Entry 6PBZ (X-ray diffraction, 2.48 A resolution); this record covers chains A and C of the 4 polymer chains in the assembly.

[Chain A (and C)]
Name: Guanosine-5'-triphosphate, 3'-diphosphate pyrophosphatase
Source organism: Escherichia coli (strain K12)
Notes: EC 3.6.1.40; chain C of this document is another copy of the same molecule, construct and numbering; everything in this record applies to it too
Reference sequence: P25552 (GPPA_ECOLI); residue numbers follow UniProt; this construct covers 1-494
Chain sequence (494 residues; numbered 1 to 494; the number before each row is that of its first residue):
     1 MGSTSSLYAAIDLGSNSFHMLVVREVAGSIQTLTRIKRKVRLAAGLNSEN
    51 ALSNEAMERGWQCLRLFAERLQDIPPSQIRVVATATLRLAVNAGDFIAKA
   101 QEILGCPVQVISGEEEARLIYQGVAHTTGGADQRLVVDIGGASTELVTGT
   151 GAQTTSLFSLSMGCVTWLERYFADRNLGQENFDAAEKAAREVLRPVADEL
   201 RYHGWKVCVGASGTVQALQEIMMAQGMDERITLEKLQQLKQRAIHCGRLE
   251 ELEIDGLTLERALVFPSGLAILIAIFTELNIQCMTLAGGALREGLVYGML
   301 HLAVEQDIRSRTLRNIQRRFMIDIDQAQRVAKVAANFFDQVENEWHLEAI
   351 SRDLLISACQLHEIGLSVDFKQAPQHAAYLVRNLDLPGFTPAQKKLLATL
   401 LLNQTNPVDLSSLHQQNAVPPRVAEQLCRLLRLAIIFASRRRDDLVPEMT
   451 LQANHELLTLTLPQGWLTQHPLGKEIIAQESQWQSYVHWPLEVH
Not modelled in the structure: 1-5, 302-305 (chain C: 1-5, 174-176, 249-257)

[Interface between chain A and chain C]
Contacting residue pairs - 24 pairs, chain A then chain C:
  Q225(A) - Y486(C)
  G226(A) - Y486(C)
  M227(A) - Y486(C)
  Q238(A) - Q482(C)  hydrogen bond
  L410(A) - H414(C)
  L410(A) - P421(C)  hydrophobic
  S411(A) - S411(C)  hydrogen bond (side chain-backbone)
  S411(A) - Q415(C)  hydrogen bond
  H414(A) - L410(C)
  H414(A) - H414(C)
  Q415(A) - S411(C)  hydrogen bond
  P420(A) - H488(C)
  P421(A) - L410(C)  hydrophobic
  P421(A) - V487(C)
  P421(A) - H488(C)
  R422(A) - R422(C)
  R422(A) - E425(C)  salt bridge
  E425(A) - R422(C)  salt bridge
  Q482(A) - Q238(C)
  Y486(A) - Q225(C)
  Y486(A) - G226(C)
  Y486(A) - M227(C)
  V487(A) - P421(C)
  H488(A) - P420(C)
Also at the interface, not in a pair above, chain A (17 interface residues in all): W489
Also at the interface, not in a pair above, chain C (17 interface residues in all): W489

[Summary]
The chain A/chain C interface involves 17 residues from each chain, with 4 hydrogen bonds and 2 salt bridges.
Among the polar pairs are R422(A)-E425(C), Q238(A)-Q482(C) and S411(A)-S411(C).
Chain A and chain C are both Guanosine-5'-triphosphate, 3'-diphosphate pyrophosphatase (Escherichia coli
(strain K12)); the structure, Crystal structure of Escherichia coli GppA, was determined by X-ray diffraction
together with 6PC0, 6PC1 and 6PC3 from the same study.
